5ODU - chains F and G; structure by X-ray diffraction, 1.56 A resolution.

Chain F (and G):
Protein: PllA
From: Photorhabdus luminescens
Notes: chain G of this document is another copy of the same molecule, construct and numbering; everything in this record applies to it too
UniProt: Q7N561 (Q7N561_PHOLL); residues 1-122 here = UniProt positions 1-122
Amino-acid sequence (122 residues; row label = number of the first residue in the row):
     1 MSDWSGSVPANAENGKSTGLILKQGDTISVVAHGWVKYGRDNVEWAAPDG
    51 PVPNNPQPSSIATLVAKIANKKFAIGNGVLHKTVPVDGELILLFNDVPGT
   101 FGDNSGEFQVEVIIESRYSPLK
Unresolved in the structure: 1
UniProt features mapped onto this chain:
  - binding site (Ca(2+)): Y38, D96, T100, D103, N104
  - binding site (an alpha-D-galactoside): E44, Q57, D96, D103
Metal / ion sites: Ca2+: Y38, D96, T100, D103, N104 (together with methyl alpha-D-galactopyranoside)
Small-molecule neighbours: methyl alpha-D-galactopyranoside (AMG): Y38, G39, E44, Q57, P58, I61, D96, V97, T100, D103
From the paper describing this entry:
  - binding site for methyl alpha-D-galactopyranoside: Y38, E44, Q57, D96, D103
  - specificity-determining residues: V43, N55

Chain F / chain G interface:
Pairs across the interface (53):
  S29(F) - L80(G)
  V30(F) - V31(G)
  V31(F) - V30(G)
  V31(F) - V31(G)  hydrophobic
  V31(F) - G78(G)
  V31(F) - V79(G)
  V31(F) - L80(G)  hydrophobic
  A32(F) - N77(G)  hydrogen bond (backbone-side chain)
  H33(F) - D49(G)  salt bridge
  H33(F) - I75(G)
  H33(F) - N77(G)
  H33(F) - G78(G)  hydrogen bond (side chain-backbone)
  G34(F) - D49(G)  hydrogen bond (backbone-side chain)
  W35(F) - W35(G)  hydrophobic
  W35(F) - A47(G)  hydrophobic
  W35(F) - G50(G)
  W35(F) - P51(G)
  W35(F) - V52(G)  hydrophobic
  W35(F) - P53(G)
  N42(F) - N54(G)  hydrogen bond (backbone-side chain)
  W45(F) - V52(G)  hydrophobic
  W45(F) - P53(G)  hydrophobic
  W45(F) - N54(G)
  A47(F) - W35(G)  hydrophobic
  P48(F) - N77(G)
  D49(F) - H33(G)  salt bridge
  D49(F) - G34(G)  hydrogen bond (side chain-backbone)
  G50(F) - W35(G)
  P51(F) - W35(G)
  V52(F) - W35(G)  hydrophobic
  V52(F) - W45(G)  hydrophobic
  V52(F) - V52(G)  hydrophobic
  P53(F) - W35(G)  hydrophobic
  P53(F) - W45(G)  hydrophobic
  N54(F) - N42(G)  hydrogen bond (side chain-backbone)
  N54(F) - W45(G)
  I75(F) - H33(G)
  N77(F) - A32(G)  hydrogen bond (side chain-backbone)
  N77(F) - H33(G)
  N77(F) - P48(G)
  N77(F) - N77(G)
  G78(F) - V31(G)
  G78(F) - H33(G)  hydrogen bond (backbone-side chain)
  V79(F) - V31(G)
  L80(F) - S29(G)
  L80(F) - V31(G)  hydrophobic
  L80(F) - L80(G)  hydrophobic
  L80(F) - I113(G)  hydrophobic
  H81(F) - I113(G)
  H81(F) - E115(G)  salt bridge
  I113(F) - L80(G)  hydrophobic
  I113(F) - H81(G)
  E115(F) - H81(G)  salt bridge
Interface residues without a listed pair, chain F (27 interface residues in all): V43, E111
Interface residues without a listed pair, chain G (26 interface residues in all): E111

In short:
27 residues of chain F and 26 residues of chain G are in contact, with 8 hydrogen bonds and 4 salt bridges.
Polar pairs include H33(F)-D49(G), H81(F)-E115(G) and A32(F)-N77(G). Ligands of chain F: methyl
alpha-D-galactopyranoside. From the paper: a binding site for methyl alpha-D-galactopyranoside at Y38(F),
E44(F) and Q57(F) among others; specificity determinants V43(F) and N55(F).
Chain F and chain G are both PllA (Photorhabdus luminescens); the structure, PllA lectin, monosaccharide
complex, was determined by X-ray diffraction, deposited together with 5OFI, 5OFX and 5OFZ.
